5AK0 - chain A; structure by X-ray diffraction, 2.03 A resolution.

# Chain A
Molecule: 6-phosphofructo-2-kinase/fructose-2,6-bisphosphatase 3
Source organism: Homo sapiens
Notes: EC 2.7.1.105, 3.1.3.46
Reference sequence: Q16875 (F263_HUMAN); residues 0-519 here correspond to UniProt positions 1-520 (UniProt number = residue number + 1)
Chain sequence (520 residues; row label = number of the first residue in the row; numbering starts at 0):
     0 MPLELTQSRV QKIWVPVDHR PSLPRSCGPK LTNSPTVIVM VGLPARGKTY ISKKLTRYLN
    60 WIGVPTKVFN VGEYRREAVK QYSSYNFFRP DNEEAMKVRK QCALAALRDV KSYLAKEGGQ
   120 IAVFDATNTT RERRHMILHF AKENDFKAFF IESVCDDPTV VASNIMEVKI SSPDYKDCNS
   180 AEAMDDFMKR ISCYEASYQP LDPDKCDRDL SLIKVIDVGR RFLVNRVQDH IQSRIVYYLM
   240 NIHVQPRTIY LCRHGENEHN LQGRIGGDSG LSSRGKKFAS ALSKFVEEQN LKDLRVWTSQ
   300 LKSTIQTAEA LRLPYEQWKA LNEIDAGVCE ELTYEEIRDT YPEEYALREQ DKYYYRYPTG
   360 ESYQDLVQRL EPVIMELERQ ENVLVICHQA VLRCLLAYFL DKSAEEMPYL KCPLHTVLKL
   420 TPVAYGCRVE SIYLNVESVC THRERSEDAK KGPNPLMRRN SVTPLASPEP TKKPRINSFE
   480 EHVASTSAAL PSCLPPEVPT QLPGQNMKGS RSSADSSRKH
Disordered / not traced: 0, 29-31, 446-519
Ligand contacts:
  - 8V1 ((2S)-N-[4-[1-methyl-3-(1-methylpyrazol-4-yl)indol-5-yl]oxyphenyl]pyrrolidine-2-carboxamide): A44, R45, G46, Y49, I50, S152, C154, V159, S162, I164, V214, V217, G218, F221, V226, L238, M239, I241, H242, V243, R378, A423
  - 6-O-phosphono-beta-D-fructofuranose (F6P): R252, N259, R263, I264, G265, E322, I323, Y333, R347, K351, Y362, Q388, A389, R392, T440
  - phosphonic acid (PHS): R252, H253, N259, E322, H387, Q388
UniProt features mapped onto this chain:
  - active site: D124, C154, H253 (Tele-phosphohistidine intermediate), E322 (Proton donor/acceptor)
  - binding site (ATP): G41 to Y49, N163 to K168, Y344 to R347, Q388 to R392, Y424
  - binding site (beta-D-fructose 6-phosphate): R74, R98, T126, R132, K168, R189, Y193
  - binding site (beta-D-fructose 2,6-bisphosphate): R252, N259, G265, Y333, R347, K351, Y362, Q388, R392
  - site (Transition state stabilizer): R252, N259, H387
  - modified residue: S460 (Phosphoserine), T462 (Phosphothreonine), S466 (Phosphoserine), T470 (Phosphothreonine)

# In short
Chain A binds phosphonic acid, 6-O-phosphono-beta-D-fructofuranose and compound 8V1. UniProt lists 4
active-site residues, 25 ATP-binding residues, 7 beta-D-fructose 6-phosphate-binding residues and 9
beta-D-fructose 2,6-bisphosphate-binding residues.
Chain A is 6-phosphofructo-2-kinase/fructose-2,6-bisphosphatase 3 (Homo sapiens); the structure, Human PFKFB3
in complex with an indole inhibitor 6, was determined by X-ray diffraction together with 5AJV, 5AJW, 5AJX,
5AJY and 5AJZ from the same study.
